5UDZ - chains A and V; structure by X-ray diffraction, 2.00 A resolution.

# Chain A
Protein: Protein lin-28 homolog A
Source organism: Homo sapiens
Reference sequence: Q9H9Z2 (LN28A_HUMAN); residue numbers follow UniProt; this construct covers 31-126, 136-187
Sequence (148 residues; numbered 31 to 187; 9 numbers in that range are skipped by the numbering (no residue carries them; nothing is unmodelled there); the number before each row is that of its first residue):
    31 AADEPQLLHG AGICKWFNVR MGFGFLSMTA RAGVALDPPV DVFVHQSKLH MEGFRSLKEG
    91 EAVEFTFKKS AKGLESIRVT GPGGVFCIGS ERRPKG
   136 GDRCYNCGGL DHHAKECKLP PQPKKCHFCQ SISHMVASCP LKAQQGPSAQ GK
Unresolved in the structure: 31-32, 181-187
Swiss-Prot annotation at these positions:
  - zinc finger: Asp137 to Leu154 (CCHC-type 1), Lys159 to Leu176 (CCHC-type 2)
  - region: Gly113 to Gly136 (Flexible linker)
  - modified residue: Ser120 (Phosphoserine)
Bound ions: Zn2+ site 1: Cys139, Cys142, His147, Cys152; Zn2+ site 2: Cys161, Cys164, His169, Cys174

# Chain V
Molecule: let-7f-1 pre-element
Sequence (25 nucleotides; row label = number of the first residue in the row):
     1 GGGGUAGUGA UUUUACCCUG GAGAU
Unresolved in the structure: 25

# Chain A / chain V interface
Residue-residue contacts (41):
  Lys45(A) - U12(V)  base contact
  Trp46(A) - U11(V)  hydrogen bond to the base
  Trp46(A) - U12(V)  sugar contact
  Phe47(A) - U13(V)  sugar contact
  Phe47(A) - U14(V)  phosphate contact
  Asn48(A) - U13(V)  phosphate contact
  Asn48(A) - U14(V)  phosphate contact
  Val49(A) - G7(V)  hydrogen bond to the base
  Val49(A) - U14(V)  hydrogen bond to the phosphate
  Arg50(A) - U8(V)  hydrogen bond to the base
  Arg50(A) - U14(V)  hydrogen bond to the sugar
  Arg50(A) - A15(V)  salt bridge to the phosphate
  Met51(A) - U8(V)  hydrogen bond to the sugar
  Gly52(A) - G7(V)  base contact
  Phe53(A) - U8(V)  sugar contact
  Phe53(A) - G9(V)  sugar contact
  Phe55(A) - A10(V)  base contact
  Phe55(A) - U11(V)  stacking on the base
  Asp71(A) - U11(V)  hydrogen bond to the base
  Phe73(A) - G9(V)  sugar contact
  Phe73(A) - A10(V)  stacking on the base
  His75(A) - G9(V)  stacking on the base
  Gln76(A) - G7(V)  base contact
  Ser77(A) - G9(V)  hydrogen bond to the base
  Lys78(A) - G9(V)  hydrogen bond to the base
  Phe84(A) - A6(V)  stacking on the base
  Phe84(A) - G7(V)  base contact
  Arg85(A) - G7(V)  hydrogen bond to the base
  Glu89(A) - U13(V)  hydrogen bond to the base
  Ser100(A) - A10(V)  hydrogen bond to the base
  Lys102(A) - G9(V)  hydrogen bond to the sugar
  Lys102(A) - A10(V)  salt bridge to the phosphate
  Gly103(A) - A10(V)  hydrogen bond to the base
  Leu104(A) - A10(V)  base contact
  Glu105(A) - A10(V)  hydrogen bond to the base
  Arg122(A) - U14(V)  base contact
  Arg122(A) - A15(V)  base contact
  Arg122(A) - C16(V)  base contact
  Pro124(A) - G4(V)  phosphate contact
  Pro124(A) - U5(V)  phosphate contact
  Lys125(A) - G4(V)  salt bridge to the phosphate
Interface residues without a listed pair, chain A (29 interface residues in all): Gly83, Ser120

# Summary
29 residues of chain A and 13 residues of chain V are in contact, with 15 hydrogen bonds, 3 salt bridges and 4
aromatic stacking contacts. Among the polar pairs are Trp46(A)-U11(V), Val49(A)-G7(V) and Arg50(A)-U8(V).
Cys139(A), Cys142(A), His147(A) and Cys152(A) form the Zn2+ site 1.
Chain A is Protein lin-28 homolog A (Homo sapiens) and chain V is let-7f-1 pre-element; the structure, Human
LIN28A in complex with let-7f-1 microRNA pre-element, was determined by X-ray diffraction.
